8P0T - chains A and G of the 28 polymer chains in the assembly; structure by electron microscopy, 2.65 A resolution.

== Chain A ==
Name: Family T1, proteasome alpha subunit, threonine peptidase
From: Trichomonas vaginalis G3
UniProt: A2F568 (A2F568_TRIV3); residues 1-241 here = UniProt positions 1-241
Sequence (241 residues; row label = number of the first residue in the row):
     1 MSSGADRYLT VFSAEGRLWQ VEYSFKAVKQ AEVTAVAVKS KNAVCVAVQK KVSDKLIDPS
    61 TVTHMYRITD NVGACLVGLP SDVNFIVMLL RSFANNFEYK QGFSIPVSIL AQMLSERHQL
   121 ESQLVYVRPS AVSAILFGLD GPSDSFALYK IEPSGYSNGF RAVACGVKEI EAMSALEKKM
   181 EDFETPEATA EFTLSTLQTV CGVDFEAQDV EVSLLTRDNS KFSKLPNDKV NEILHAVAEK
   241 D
Unresolved in the structure: 1, 241

== Chain G ==
Name: Family T1, proteasome alpha subunit, threonine peptidase
From: Trichomonas vaginalis G3
UniProt: A2D8G5 (A2D8G5_TRIV3); residue numbers follow UniProt; this construct covers 1-240
Sequence (240 residues; each row starts with the number of its first residue):
     1 MSGAGSGYDF NPITFSPDGR QFQVEYATKA VEKDSLALGV KCKDGILLAA EKNLTSTLLT
    61 PGGNPRIFWI NDSIACATIG HRPDCYSIVE QSRNRAETFT SNFGIKITVP QLASEVSQQF
   121 HLAHYYQAYR PFGCTVIFAS YKDDALYAIE PSGAFYGYFA SCFGKNSNLA RAELQKTEWK
   181 NITVREAVPE VARIIKSLHE SQFKKWEIEM FWLCEETNGR PQKVPEDVFQ SRFVNENPQN
Unresolved in the structure: 1-4, 235-240

== Chain A / chain G interface ==
Pairs across the interface - 85 pairs, chain A then chain G:
  Arg7(A) - Ser6(G)
  Arg7(A) - Tyr8(G)  hydrogen bond
  Tyr8(A) - Ser6(G)  hydrogen bond (side chain-backbone)
  Tyr8(A) - Gly7(G)
  Tyr8(A) - Tyr8(G)  hydrophobic
  Tyr8(A) - Thr14(G)  hydrogen bond (backbone-side chain)
  Leu9(A) - Asn11(G)
  Leu9(A) - Gln127(G)
  Gln20(A) - Ile13(G)
  Gln20(A) - Thr14(G)
  Gln20(A) - Phe15(G)  hydrogen bond (side chain-backbone)
  Tyr23(A) - Tyr8(G)  hydrophobic
  Tyr23(A) - Phe15(G)  hydrophobic
  Tyr23(A) - Ser16(G)
  Tyr23(A) - Pro17(G)  hydrophobic
  Tyr23(A) - Gly19(G)
  Ser24(A) - Phe15(G)
  Lys26(A) - Pro17(G)  hydrogen bond (side chain-backbone)
  Lys26(A) - Asp18(G)  salt bridge
  Lys26(A) - Gly19(G)
  Ala27(A) - Phe15(G)  hydrophobic
  Ala27(A) - Gly19(G)
  Gln30(A) - Asp18(G)
  Gln30(A) - Gly19(G)  hydrogen bond (side chain-backbone)
  Gln30(A) - Arg20(G)
  Asp54(A) - Arg171(G)  salt bridge
  Lys55(A) - Phe159(G)
  Lys55(A) - Gln175(G)
  Leu56(A) - Tyr158(G)
  Leu56(A) - Phe159(G)  hydrogen bond (backbone-backbone)
  Leu56(A) - Ala160(G)  hydrogen bond (backbone-backbone)
  Leu56(A) - Arg171(G)
  Leu56(A) - Leu174(G)  hydrophobic
  Leu56(A) - Gln175(G)
  Ile57(A) - Gly157(G)
  Ile57(A) - Tyr158(G)  hydrophobic
  Ile57(A) - Phe159(G)
  Asp58(A) - Lys41(G)  salt bridge
  Asp58(A) - Gly157(G)  hydrogen bond (backbone-backbone)
  Asp58(A) - Tyr158(G)
  Asp58(A) - Phe159(G)
  Pro59(A) - Phe159(G)
  Thr61(A) - Tyr147(G)
  Thr61(A) - Tyr156(G)
  Thr61(A) - Gly157(G)  hydrogen bond (side chain-backbone)
  Val62(A) - Tyr156(G)  hydrophobic
  Leu79(A) - Phe15(G)  hydrophobic
  Leu79(A) - Gln21(G)
  Pro80(A) - Ala154(G)  hydrophobic
  Pro80(A) - Tyr156(G)
  Ser81(A) - His121(G)
  Ser81(A) - His124(G)  hydrogen bond
  Ser81(A) - Ser152(G)  hydrogen bond (side chain-backbone)
  Ser81(A) - Gly153(G)
  Ser81(A) - Ala154(G)
  Asp82(A) - His121(G)  salt bridge
  Asp82(A) - His124(G)
  Asn84(A) - Ser114(G)
  Asn84(A) - Ser117(G)  hydrogen bond
  Asn84(A) - Phe155(G)
  Phe85(A) - His121(G)
  Phe85(A) - Tyr125(G)
  Met88(A) - Ser114(G)
  Met88(A) - Gln118(G)
  Arg117(A) - Tyr125(G)
  Arg117(A) - Tyr126(G)
  Glu121(A) - Tyr125(G)  hydrogen bond
  Val125(A) - Ile13(G)
  Val125(A) - Gln127(G)
  Tyr126(A) - Ile13(G)
  Tyr126(A) - Tyr125(G)
  Tyr126(A) - Tyr126(G)
  Tyr126(A) - Gln127(G)  hydrogen bond (backbone-backbone)
  Val127(A) - Ile13(G)
  Val127(A) - Tyr125(G)
  Val127(A) - Tyr126(G)  hydrophobic
  Arg128(A) - Ile13(G)
  Arg128(A) - Phe15(G)
  Arg128(A) - Gln21(G)
  Arg128(A) - His121(G)  hydrogen bond
  Arg128(A) - His124(G)  hydrogen bond (side chain-backbone)
  Arg128(A) - Tyr125(G)  hydrogen bond (backbone-backbone)
  Pro129(A) - Phe15(G)
  Ser130(A) - Tyr125(G)
  Ala131(A) - Phe15(G)  hydrophobic
Also at the interface, not in a pair above, chain G (36 interface residues in all): Pro12

== Overview ==
Chain A and chain G form an interface of 33 and 36 residues respectively; the contacts include 18 hydrogen
bonds and 4 salt bridges. Polar contacts include Lys26(A)-Asp18(G), Asp54(A)-Arg171(G) and Asp58(A)-Lys41(G).
Chain A is Family T1, proteasome alpha subunit, threonine peptidase and chain G is Family T1, proteasome alpha
subunit, threonine peptidase, both from Trichomonas vaginalis G3; the structure, CryoEM structure of 20S
Trichomonas vaginalis proteasome in complex with proteasome inhibitor CP-17, was determined by electron
microscopy together with 8OIX from the same study.
